6REB - chains 1 and 6 of the 31 polymer chains in the assembly; structure by electron microscopy, 3.20 A resolution.

[Chain 1]
Molecule: ATP synthase associated protein ASA1
From: Polytomella sp. Pringsheim 198.80
Reference sequence: Q85JD5 (Q85JD5_9CHLO); residues 1-618 here = UniProt positions 1-618
Sequence (618 residues; numbered 1 to 618; the number before each row is that of its first residue):
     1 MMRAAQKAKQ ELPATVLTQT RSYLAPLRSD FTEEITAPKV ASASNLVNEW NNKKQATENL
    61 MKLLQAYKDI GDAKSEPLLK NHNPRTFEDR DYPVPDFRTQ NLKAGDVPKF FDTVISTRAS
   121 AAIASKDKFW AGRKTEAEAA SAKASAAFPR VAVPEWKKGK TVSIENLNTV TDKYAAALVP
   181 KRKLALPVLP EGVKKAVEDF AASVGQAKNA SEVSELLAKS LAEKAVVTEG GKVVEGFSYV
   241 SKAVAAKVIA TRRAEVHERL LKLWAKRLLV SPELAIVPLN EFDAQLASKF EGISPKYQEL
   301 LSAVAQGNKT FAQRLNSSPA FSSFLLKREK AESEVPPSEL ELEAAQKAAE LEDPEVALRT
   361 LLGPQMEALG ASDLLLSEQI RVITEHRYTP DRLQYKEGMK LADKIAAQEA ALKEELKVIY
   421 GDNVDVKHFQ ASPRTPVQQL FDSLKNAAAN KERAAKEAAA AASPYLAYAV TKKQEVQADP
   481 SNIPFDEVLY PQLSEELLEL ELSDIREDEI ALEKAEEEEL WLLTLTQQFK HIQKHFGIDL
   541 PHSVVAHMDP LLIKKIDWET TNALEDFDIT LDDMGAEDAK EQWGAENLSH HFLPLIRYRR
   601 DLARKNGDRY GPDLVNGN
Disordered / not traced: 1-22, 618

[Chain 6]
Molecule: Mitochondrial ATP synthase subunit ASA6
From: Polytomella sp. Pringsheim 198.80
Reference sequence: D7P897 (D7P897_9CHLO); residue numbers follow UniProt; this construct covers 1-151
Sequence (151 residues; numbered 1 to 151; the number before each row is that of its first residue):
     1 MMLRTLTRSS AVAGQAVRLF KTSAAAAEGN SVAGIIKSVN ETSGANLLSS LKTIKAQAAP
    61 IYPAAASSTG YSTQAKIALF GALSWILYRA DGQSKAHEWI VDLNLNVLQA AWLISFSSLI
   121 PFRAVYFAFR GMAPATASTL NGLKTFSSIS L
Disordered / not traced: 1-27

[How chain 1 and chain 6 interact]
Residue-residue contacts (76; chain 1 residue first):
  Glu258(1) - Thr42(6)
  Glu258(1) - Ser43(6)
  Glu258(1) - Gly44(6)  hydrogen bond (side chain-backbone)
  Leu261(1) - Leu47(6)  hydrophobic
  Lys262(1) - Val39(6)
  Lys262(1) - Asn40(6)  hydrogen bond (side chain-backbone)
  Lys262(1) - Thr42(6)  hydrogen bond (side chain-backbone)
  Trp264(1) - Leu151(6)  hydrophobic
  Ala265(1) - Leu51(6)  hydrophobic
  Lys266(1) - Asn40(6)
  Arg267(1) - Ser150(6)  hydrogen bond (side chain-backbone)
  Leu269(1) - Ile35(6)  hydrophobic
  Leu269(1) - Leu51(6)
  Leu269(1) - Ile54(6)  hydrophobic
  Leu269(1) - Lys55(6)  hydrogen bond (backbone-side chain)
  Val270(1) - Val32(6)  hydrophobic
  Val270(1) - Ile35(6)  hydrophobic
  Pro272(1) - Lys55(6)
  Glu273(1) - Thr145(6)  hydrogen bond
  Leu274(1) - Ile149(6)  hydrophobic
  Phe282(1) - Phe146(6)  hydrophobic
  Phe282(1) - Ile149(6)  hydrophobic
  Phe282(1) - Leu151(6)  hydrophobic
  Phe290(1) - Lys144(6)
  Phe290(1) - Phe146(6)
  Phe290(1) - Ser147(6)
  Gln298(1) - Lys144(6)
  Gln298(1) - Phe146(6)
  Leu301(1) - Thr145(6)
  Leu301(1) - Phe146(6)  hydrophobic
  Phe311(1) - Arg130(6)
  Leu315(1) - Tyr126(6)
  Leu315(1) - Phe127(6)  hydrophobic
  Ala320(1) - Tyr126(6)
  Phe321(1) - Tyr126(6)  hydrophobic
  Phe321(1) - Phe127(6)  hydrophobic
  Leu325(1) - Phe122(6)
  Leu326(1) - Phe122(6)
  Leu326(1) - Arg123(6)
  Leu326(1) - Tyr126(6)  hydrophobic
  Glu329(1) - Arg123(6)  salt bridge
  Lys330(1) - Arg123(6)
  Ala331(1) - Phe127(6)  hydrophobic
  Ser333(1) - Arg123(6)
  Glu334(1) - Arg123(6)  salt bridge
  Glu334(1) - Phe127(6)
  Glu352(1) - Lys55(6)  salt bridge
  Asp353(1) - Lys52(6)
  Pro354(1) - Leu51(6)
  Glu355(1) - Leu48(6)
  Leu358(1) - Leu51(6)  hydrophobic
  Arg359(1) - Leu48(6)
  Met366(1) - Leu48(6)  hydrophobic
  Ala515(1) - Leu151(6)
  Glu519(1) - Ile36(6)
  Leu520(1) - Val32(6)  hydrophobic
  Leu520(1) - Ala33(6)
  Leu520(1) - Ile36(6)  hydrophobic
  Leu522(1) - Ser148(6)
  Leu522(1) - Ser150(6)
  Leu523(1) - Val32(6)  hydrophobic
  Leu525(1) - Leu143(6)
  Thr526(1) - Ser148(6)  hydrogen bond
  Gln527(1) - Ser31(6)  hydrogen bond
  Gln527(1) - Val32(6)
  Gln527(1) - Ala58(6)
  Phe529(1) - Leu140(6)  hydrophobic
  Phe529(1) - Gly142(6)
  Phe529(1) - Leu143(6)  hydrophobic
  His531(1) - Pro60(6)
  His531(1) - Tyr62(6)
  Ile532(1) - Leu140(6)  hydrophobic
  Gln533(1) - Leu140(6)
  His535(1) - Tyr62(6)  hydrogen bond
  Phe536(1) - Ala135(6)
  Gly537(1) - Arg130(6)  hydrogen bond (backbone-side chain)
Interface residues without a listed pair, chain 1 (58 interface residues in all): Leu268, Val277, Gln285, Ile293, Ser302, Glu518, Thr524, Lys534, Ile538
Interface residues without a listed pair, chain 6 (41 interface residues in all): Asn30, Ser49, Ala124, Thr136, Asn141

[Overview]
58 residues of chain 1 and 41 residues of chain 6 are in contact, with 10 hydrogen bonds and 3 salt bridges.
Polar pairs include Glu329(1)-Arg123(6), Glu334(1)-Arg123(6) and Glu352(1)-Lys55(6).
Chain 1 is ATP synthase associated protein ASA1 and chain 6 is Mitochondrial ATP synthase subunit ASA6, both
from Polytomella sp. Pringsheim 198.80; the structure, Cryo-EM structure of Polytomella F-ATP synthase, Rotary
substate 3A, composite map, was determined by electron microscopy, deposited together with 6RD4, 6RD5, 6RD6,
6RD7, 6RD8, 6RD9 and 46 further entries.
